PDB entry 8G5G | electron microscopy, 2.94 A resolution | chains D and C of the 7 polymer chains in the assembly

[Chain D]
Protein: Gamma-aminobutyric acid receptor subunit gamma-2
From: Mus musculus
UniProtKB: P22723 (GBRG2_MOUSE); residues -37 to 436 here correspond to UniProt positions 1-474 (UniProt number = residue number + 38)
Sequence (474 residues; numbered -37 to 436; the number before each row is that of its first residue; numbers below 1 keep their minus sign (Met-37 is residue -37)):
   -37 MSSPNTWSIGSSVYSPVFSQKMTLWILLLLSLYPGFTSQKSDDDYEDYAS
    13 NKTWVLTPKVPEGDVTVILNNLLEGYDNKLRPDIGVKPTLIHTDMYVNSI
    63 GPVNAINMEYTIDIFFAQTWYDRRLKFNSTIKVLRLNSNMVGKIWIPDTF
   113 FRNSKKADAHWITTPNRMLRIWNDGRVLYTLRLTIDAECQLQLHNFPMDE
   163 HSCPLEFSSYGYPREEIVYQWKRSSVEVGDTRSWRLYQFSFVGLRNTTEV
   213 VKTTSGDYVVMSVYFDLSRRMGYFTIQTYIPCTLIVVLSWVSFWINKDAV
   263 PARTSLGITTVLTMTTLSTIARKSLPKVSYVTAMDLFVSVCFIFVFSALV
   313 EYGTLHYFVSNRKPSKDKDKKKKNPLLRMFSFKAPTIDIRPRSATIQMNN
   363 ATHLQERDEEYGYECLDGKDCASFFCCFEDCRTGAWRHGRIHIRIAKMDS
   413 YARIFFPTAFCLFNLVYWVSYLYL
Unresolved in the structure: -37 to 24, 320-409, 433-436
UniProt features mapped onto this chain:
  - modified residue: Ser343 (Phosphoserine)
  - glycosylation (N-linked (GlcNAc...) asparagine): Asn13, Asn90, Asn208
Disulfide bonds: Cys151-Cys165
Covalently attached groups: N-acetylglucosamine (NAG) linked to Asn90, Asn208
Small-molecule neighbours: Zolpidem (R5R): Asp56, Met57, Tyr58, Asn60, Phe77, Ala79, Met130, Thr142, Glu189

[Chain C]
Protein: Gamma-aminobutyric acid receptor subunit alpha-3
From: Mus musculus
UniProtKB: P26049 (GBRA3_MOUSE); residues -27 to 464 here correspond to UniProt positions 1-492 (UniProt number = residue number + 28)
Sequence (492 residues; each row starts with the number of its first residue; numbers below 1 keep their minus sign (Met-27 is residue -27)):
   -27 MIITQMWHFYVTRVVLLLLISILPGTTSQGESRRQEPGDFVKQDIGGLSP
    23 KHAPDIPDDSTDNITIFTRILDRLLDGYDNRLRPGLGDAVTEVKTDIYVT
    73 SFGPVSDTDMEYTIDVFFRQTWHDERLKFDGPMKILPLNNLLASKIWTPD
   123 TFFHNGKKSVAHNMTTPNKLLRLVDNGTLLYTMRLTIHAECPMHLEDFPM
   173 DVHACPLKFGSYAYTKAEVIYSWTLGKNKSVEVAQDGSRLNQYDLLGHVV
   223 GTEIIRSSTGEYVVMTTHFHLKRKIGYFVIQTYLPCIMTVILSQVSFWLN
   273 RESVPARTVFGVTTVLTMTTLSISARNSLPKVAYATAMDWFIAVCYAFVF
   323 SALIEFATVNYFTKRSWAWEGKKVPEALEMKKKTPAAPTKKNTTFNIVGT
   373 TYPINLAKDTEFSTISKSAAAPSASSTPTAIASPKATYVQDSPAETKTYN
   423 SVSKVDKISRIIFPVLFAIFNLVYWATYVNRESAIKGMIRKQ
Unresolved in the structure: -27 to 36, 344-418, 452-464
Disulfide bonds: Cys163-Cys177
Covalently attached groups: glycan linked to Asn135
Small-molecule neighbours:
  - gamma-amino-butanoic acid (ABU): Tyr70, Phe89, Arg91, Leu142, Thr154
  - PIO ([(2R)-2-octanoyloxy-3-[oxidanyl-[(1R,2R,3S,4R,5R,6S)-2,3,6-tris(oxidanyl)-4,5-diphosphonooxy-cyclohexyl]oxy-phosphoryl]oxy-propyl] octanoate): Arg273, Glu327, Thr330, Phe334, Lys336, Arg337, Asn422, Ser423, Ser425, Lys426, Val427, Ile430, Ile434, Phe435
  - Zolpidem (R5R): Phe124, His126, Ser183, Tyr184, Ile227, Arg228, Ser229, Ser230, Thr231, Tyr234

[Chain D / chain C interface]
Residue-residue contacts (82):
  Val27(D) with Leu54(C), hydrophobic; Leu58(C), hydrophobic
  Thr28(D) with Asp51(C), hydrogen bond; Leu54(C)
  Leu31(D) with Arg53(C)
  Asn32(D) with Arg53(C), hydrogen bond
  Phe77(D) with Tyr184(C)
  Arg97(D) with Ala185(C); Tyr186(C); Glu190(C), salt bridge
  Leu98(D) with Ala185(C)
  Asn99(D) with Arg53(C); Ala185(C)
  Asn101(D) with Asn52(C); Arg53(C)
  Met102(D) with Arg53(C)
  His122(D) with Gly128(C); Lys129(C), hydrogen bond (side chain-backbone)
  Ile124(D) with Thr123(C); Phe124(C); Ser131(C); Val132(C); Ala133(C)
  Thr125(D) with Pro121(C); Thr123(C), hydrogen bond (side chain-backbone); Met155(C)
  Thr126(D) with Thr120(C); Pro121(C); Asp122(C); Thr123(C)
  Asn128(D) with Phe124(C); Tyr184(C)
  Arg129(D) with Tyr184(C)
  Met130(D) with Tyr184(C); Ala185(C), hydrophobic; Thr231(C); Tyr234(C)
  Arg132(D) with Thr187(C); Thr231(C), hydrogen bond (side chain-backbone); Tyr234(C), hydrogen bond
  Leu140(D) with Thr231(C)
  Thr142(D) with Tyr184(C), hydrogen bond
  Leu143(D) with Tyr184(C)
  Arg144(D) with Phe124(C); Phe125(C), hydrogen bond (side chain-backbone); His126(C); Gly128(C), hydrogen bond (side chain-backbone); Tyr184(C), hydrogen bond (backbone-side chain)
  Glu189(D) with Ser230(C)
  Arg197(D) with Asp81(C), hydrogen bond (side chain-backbone); Lys129(C); Glu162(C)
  Tyr199(D) with Asp81(C); Met82(C); Lys303(C); Val304(C), hydrophobic
  Gln200(D) with Lys303(C)
  Gly234(D) with Arg298(C), hydrogen bond (backbone-side chain); Ala305(C)
  Tyr235(D) with Arg298(C); Lys303(C)
  Ile238(D) with Arg298(C)
  Gln239(D) with Ile295(C)
  Pro243(D) with Tyr318(C)
  Leu246(D) with Tyr318(C), hydrophobic; Phe322(C)
  Val249(D) with Phe322(C), hydrophobic
  Leu250(D) with Phe322(C), hydrophobic; Leu325(C), hydrophobic
  Trp256(D) with Tyr333(C), hydrogen bond
  Ile257(D) with Thr280(C); Asn332(C)
  Asn258(D) with Asn332(C), hydrogen bond (backbone-side chain)
  Pro263(D) with Pro277(C), hydrophobic
  Ala264(D) with Val276(C), hydrophobic; Pro277(C); Thr280(C)
  Leu268(D) with Val284(C), hydrophobic
  Thr271(D) with Val284(C)
  Thr275(D) with Leu288(C)
  Ile282(D) with Ile295(C), hydrophobic
  Arg415(D) with Tyr333(C), hydrogen bond
Interface residues without a listed pair, chain D (47 interface residues in all): Val253, Asp260, Ala261
Interface residues without a listed pair, chain C (55 interface residues in all): Thr80, Asn127, Leu157, Gly232, Val287, Pro302, Asp311, Phe328, Ala329, Thr335, Ser338

[In short]
47 residues of chain D face 55 of chain C across their interface, with 15 hydrogen bonds and 1 salt bridge.
Polar pairs include Arg97(D)-Glu190(C), Thr28(D)-Asp51(C) and Asn32(D)-Arg53(C). Zolpidem is bound between
chain D and chain C. Chain C binds gamma-amino-butanoic acid and compound PIO.
Chain D is Gamma-aminobutyric acid receptor subunit gamma-2 and chain C is Gamma-aminobutyric acid receptor
subunit alpha-3, both from Mus musculus; the structure, Native GABA-A receptor from the mouse brain,
meta-alpha1-alpha3-beta2-gamma2 subtype, in complex with GABA, Zolpidem, and endogenous ..., was determined by
electron microscopy together with 8FOI, 8G4N, 8G4O, 8G4X, 8G5F and 8G5H from the same study.
